PDB entry 5NYM | X-ray diffraction, 1.40 A resolution | chain A

== Chain A ==
Name: Thioredoxin-like protein 2.1
Source organism: Populus tremula x Populus tremuloides
UniProt: I0BZV0 (I0BZV0_9ROSI); residues 3-122 here correspond to UniProt positions 2-121 (UniProt number = residue number - 1)
Chain sequence (122 residues; numbered 1 to 122; the number before each row is that of its first residue):
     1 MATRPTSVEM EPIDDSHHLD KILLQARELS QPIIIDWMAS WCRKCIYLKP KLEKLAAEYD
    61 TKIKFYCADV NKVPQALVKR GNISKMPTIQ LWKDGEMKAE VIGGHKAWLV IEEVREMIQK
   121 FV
Unresolved in the structure: 1-4
Construct notes: initiating methionine (1); expression tag (2)
Bound ions: K+: Asn82, Ser84
Reported in the primary citation:
  - conformationally variable residues (side-chain flip): Trp41, Cys42, Lys44, Cys45
  - contacts within the chain: Trp41-Asn71 (hydrogen bond)
  - catalytic residues: Cys42 (proposed by the authors, not directly observed)
  - specificity-determining residues: Arg43, Lys44 (proposed by the authors, not directly observed)

== Summary ==
Asn82 and Ser84 coordinate K+. The paper reports the catalytic residue Cys42; specificity determinants Arg43
and Lys44.
Chain A is Thioredoxin-like protein 2.1 (Populus tremula x Populus tremuloides); the structure, Crystal
structure of the atypical poplar thioredoxin-like2.1 in reduced state, was determined by X-ray diffraction
(same publication as 5NYK, 5NYL and 5NYO).
